PDB entry 4ZQM | X-ray diffraction, 1.60 A resolution | chain A

== Chain A ==
Protein: Inosine-5'-monophosphate dehydrogenase
Organism: Mycobacterium tuberculosis (strain ATCC 25618 / H37Rv)
Notes: EC 1.1.1.205; fragment: and 253-529 linked by linker (GLY GLY)
UniProtKB: P9WKI7 (IMDH_MYCTU); numbering as in UniProt; present here: 1-125, 253-529
Amino-acid sequence (407 residues; each row starts with the number of its first residue; note: 125 numbers in that range are skipped by the numbering (no residue carries them; nothing is unmodelled there); numbers below 1 keep their minus sign (Ser-2 is residue -2)):
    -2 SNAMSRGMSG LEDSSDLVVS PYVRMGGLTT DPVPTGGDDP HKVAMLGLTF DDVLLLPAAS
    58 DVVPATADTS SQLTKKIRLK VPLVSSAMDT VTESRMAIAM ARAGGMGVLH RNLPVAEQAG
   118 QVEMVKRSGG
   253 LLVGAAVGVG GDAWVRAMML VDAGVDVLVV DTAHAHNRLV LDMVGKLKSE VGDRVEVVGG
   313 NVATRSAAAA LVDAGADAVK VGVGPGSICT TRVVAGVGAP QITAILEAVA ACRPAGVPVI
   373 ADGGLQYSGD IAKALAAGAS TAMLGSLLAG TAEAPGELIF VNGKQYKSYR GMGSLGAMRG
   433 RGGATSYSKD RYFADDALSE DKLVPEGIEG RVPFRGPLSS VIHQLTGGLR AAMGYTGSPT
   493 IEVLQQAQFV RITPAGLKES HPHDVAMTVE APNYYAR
Not modelled in the structure: -2 to 27, 431-454, 510-529
Sequence notes: expression tag (-2 to 0); linker (126-127)
Swiss-Prot annotation at these positions:
  - active site: Cys341 (Thioimidate intermediate), Arg443 (Proton acceptor)
  - binding site (NAD(+)): Asp283, Asn289, Gly334 to Gly336, Thr343, Glu458
  - binding site (K(+)): Gly336, Gly338, Cys341, Glu511, Ser512, His513
  - binding site (IMP): Ser339, Asp374 to Gly376, Gly397, Ser398, Tyr421 to Gly425, Glu458
Ligand contacts:
  - NAD (nicotinamide-adenine-dinucleotide): Ser57, Val59, Val60, Pro61, Ala84, Arg108, Val261, Asp283, Thr284, Ala285, His286, Asn289, Leu291, Val292, Thr343, Met424, Gly425, Glu458, Ala483, Gly486, Tyr487
  - xanthosine-5'-monophosphate (XMP): Ser83, Met85, Asn313, Pro337, Gly338, Ser339, Ile340, Cys341, Thr342, Thr343, Asp374, Gly375, Gly376, Leu377, Met395, Leu396, Gly397, Ser398, Tyr421, Gly423, Met424, Gly425, Ser426, Glu458, Gly459
What the authors report for this chain:
  - catalytic residues: Cys341, Arg443 (citing earlier work)
  - binding site for xanthosine-5'-monophosphate: Gly336, Ser339, Cys341, Thr343, Asp374, Gly376, Gly397, Ser398, Tyr421, Met424, Gly425, Glu458
  - binding site for NAD: Val60, Pro61, Arg108, Val261, Asp283, Ala285, His286, Asn289, Thr343, Glu458, Ala483, Tyr487

== Summary ==
Chain A binds xanthosine-5'-monophosphate and NAD. UniProt lists active-site residues Cys341 and Arg443, 7
NAD+-binding residues, 6 K+-binding residues and 12 IMP-binding residues. The paper reports catalytic residues
Cys341 and Arg443; a binding site for xanthosine-5'-monophosphate at Gly336, Ser339 and Cys341 among others.
Chain A is Inosine-5'-monophosphate dehydrogenase (Mycobacterium tuberculosis (strain ATCC 25618 / H37Rv));
the structure, Crystal Structure of the Catalytic Domain of the Inosine Monophosphate Dehydrogenase from
Mycobacterium tuberculosis in the ..., was determined by X-ray diffraction together with 4ZQN, 4ZQO, 4ZQP and
4ZQR from the same study.
